PDB entry 3A1Y | X-ray diffraction, 2.13 A resolution | chains F and G of the 7 polymer chains in the assembly

# Chain F
Molecule: 50S ribosomal protein P1 (L12P)
Source organism: Pyrococcus horikoshii
Notes: fragment: N-terminal domain
UniProtKB: O57705 (RL12_PYRHO); residue numbers follow UniProt; this construct covers 1-58
Sequence (58 residues; numbered 1 to 58; the number before each row is that of its first residue):
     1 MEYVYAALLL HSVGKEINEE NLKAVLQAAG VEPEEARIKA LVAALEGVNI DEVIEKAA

# Chain G
Molecule: Acidic ribosomal protein P0
Source organism: Pyrococcus horikoshii
Notes: fragment: N-terminal domain
UniProtKB: O74109 (RLA0_PYRHO); residue numbers follow UniProt; this construct covers 1-284
Sequence (284 residues; numbered 1 to 284; the number before each row is that of its first residue):
     1 MAHVAEWKKK EVEELAKLIK SYPVIALVDV SSMPAYPLSQ MRRLIRENGG LLRVSRNTLI
    61 ELAIKKAAKE LGKPELEKLV EYIDRGAGIL VTNMNPFKLY KFLQQNRQPA PAKPGAVVPK
   121 DVVVPAGPTP LAPGPIVGQM QALGIPARIE KGKVTIQKDT TVLKAGEVIT PELANILNAL
   181 GIQPLEVGLD VLAVYEDGIV YTPDVLAIDE QEYIDMLQKA YMHAFNLAVN IAYPTPETIE
   241 AIIQKAFLNA KTVAIEAGYI TKETIQDIIG RAFRAMLLLA QQLP
Unresolved in the structure: 110-182
Curated features (UniProtKB/Swiss-Prot):
  - mutagenesis: Leu217 to Ala224 (Binds less L12, about 50% GTPase activity, about 35% GTPase activity; when associated with 243-Q--Q250 or 272-Q--Q-279), Ile243 to Ala250 (About 65% GTPase activity; when associated with 272-Q--Q-279. About 35% GTPase activity; when associated with 217-Q--Q-224), Ala272 to Leu279 (About 65% GTPase activity; when associated with 243-Q--Q-250. About 35% GTPase activity; when associated with 217-Q--Q-224)
Reported in the primary citation:
  - mutagenesis - L217Q/A224Q, I243Q/A250Q, A272Q/L279Q: abolished binding to 50S ribosomal protein P1 (L12P) (chain F)
  - mutagenesis - L217Q/A224Q/A272Q/L279Q, L217Q/A224Q/I243Q/A250Q, L217Q/A224Q, I243Q/A250Q/A272Q/L279Q: decreased catalytic activity

# How chain F and chain G interact
Pairs across the interface - 33 pairs, chain F then chain G:
  Met1(F) with Met216(G), hydrophobic; Ala220(G), hydrophobic
  Val4(F) with Met216(G); Leu217(G), hydrophobic; Ala220(G), hydrophobic
  Tyr5(F) with Ala220(G), hydrophobic; His223(G)
  Leu8(F) with Leu217(G), hydrophobic; Ala220(G), hydrophobic; Tyr221(G)
  Glu35(F) with Ile199(G); Tyr201(G)
  Ala36(F) with Phe97(G); Tyr201(G), hydrophobic
  Lys39(F) with Phe97(G); Glu196(G), salt bridge; Tyr201(G)
  Ala40(F) with Phe97(G), hydrophobic; Ile208(G), hydrophobic; Tyr213(G)
  Leu41(F) with Tyr213(G), hydrophobic
  Ala43(F) with Phe97(G), hydrophobic
  Ala44(F) with Glu210(G); Tyr213(G), hydrophobic
  Val48(F) with Glu210(G); Ile214(G), hydrophobic
  Val53(F) with Leu217(G), hydrophobic; Gln218(G), hydrogen bond (backbone-side chain)
  Ile54(F) with Tyr221(G), hydrophobic
  Lys56(F) with Gln218(G)
  Ala57(F) with Gln218(G); Met222(G)
  Ala58(F) with Gln218(G)
Interface residues without a listed pair, chain F (19 interface residues in all): Leu45, Ile50
Interface residues without a listed pair, chain G (18 interface residues in all): Asn95, Pro96, Val205
Interface features reported in the paper:
  - interface residues, chain G: Leu217(G), Ala220(G)

# Overview
The interface between chain F and chain G involves 19 residues on one side and 18 on the other, with 1
hydrogen bond and 1 salt bridge. Among the polar pairs are Lys39(F)-Glu196(G) and Val53(F)-Gln218(G). The
paper reports that L217Q/A224Q/A272Q/L279Q, L217Q/A224Q/I243Q/A250Q and L217Q/A224Q of chain G, among others,
reduce catalytic activity; interface residues Leu217(G) and Ala220(G); 6 substitutions were tested in all.
Chain F is 50S ribosomal protein P1 (L12P) and chain G is Acidic ribosomal protein P0, both from Pyrococcus
horikoshii; the structure, The structure of archaeal ribosomal stalk P1/P0 complex, was determined by X-ray
diffraction.
